PDB entry 5NJ8 | X-ray diffraction, 3.30 A resolution | chains A and F of the 4 polymer chains in the assembly

== Chain A ==
Protein: Aryl hydrocarbon receptor
Organism: Homo sapiens
UniProt: P35869 (AHR_HUMAN); numbering as in UniProt (aligned over 23-273)
Sequence (254 residues; each row starts with the number of its first residue):
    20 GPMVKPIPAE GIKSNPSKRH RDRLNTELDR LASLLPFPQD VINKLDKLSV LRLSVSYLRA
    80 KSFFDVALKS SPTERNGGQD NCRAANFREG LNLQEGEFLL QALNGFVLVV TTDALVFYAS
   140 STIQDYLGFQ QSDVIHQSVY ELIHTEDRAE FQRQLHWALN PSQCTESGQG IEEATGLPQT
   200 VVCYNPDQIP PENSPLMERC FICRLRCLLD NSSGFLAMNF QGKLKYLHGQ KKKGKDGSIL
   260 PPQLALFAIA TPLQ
Disordered / not traced: 20-33, 89-108, 177-208, 230, 251-260, 273
Differences from the reference sequence: expression tag (20-22)
Bound ions: erbium (III) ion site 1: Asp-65 (shared with 1 residue of chain E); erbium (III) ion site 2: Leu-112, Glu-116 (together with acetate ion) (shared with 1 residue of chain B); erbium (III) ion site 3 near Glu-165 (its only coordinating residue here)
Swiss-Prot annotation at these positions:
  - region: Arg-38 to Lys-66 (DNA-binding), Leu-50 to Phe-82 (Required for maintaining the overall integrity of the AHR:ARNT heterodimer and its transcriptional activity), Leu-118 to Val-126 (Required for maintaining the overall integrity of the AHR:ARNT heterodimer and its transcriptional activity), Phe-266 to Ile-268 (Required for maintaining the overall integrity of the AHR:ARNT heterodimer and its transcriptional activity)
  - motif: Lys-37 to Arg-42 (Nuclear localization signal 2), Leu-64 to Leu-72 (Nuclear export signal)
Reported in the primary citation:
  - binding site for the 12-nt DNA strand: Ser-36, Arg-40
  - binding site for the 12-nt DNA strand (chain F): His-39
  - mutagenesis - R40D, L50D, V74D, A79D, F82D, L118D, L122D, F136D, I154D: decreased signaling

== Chain F ==
Molecule: 12-nt DNA strand
Sequence (12 nucleotides; numbered 1 to 12; the number before each row is that of its first residue):
     1 GGTTGCGTGA CC

== Interface between chain A and chain F ==
Contacting residue pairs (6):
  Arg-38(A) / DG1(F)  phosphate contact
  Arg-38(A) / DG2(F)  salt bridge to the phosphate
  His-39(A) / DT3(F)  salt bridge to the phosphate
  His-39(A) / DT4(F)  base contact
  Arg-42(A) / DG2(F)  salt bridge to the phosphate
  Arg-42(A) / DT3(F)  salt bridge to the phosphate
Other interface residues (no listed pair), chain A (4 interface residues in all): Pro-35

== Summary ==
The chain A/chain F interface involves 4 residues from each chain; the contacts include 4 salt bridges. Among
the polar pairs are Arg-38(A)/DG2(F), His-39(A)/DT3(F) and Arg-42(A)/DG2(F). From the paper: a binding site
for the 12-nt DNA strand at Ser-36(A) and Arg-40(A); R40D, L50D and V74D of chain A, among others, reduce
signaling; 9 substitutions were tested in all.
Here chain A is Aryl hydrocarbon receptor (Homo sapiens) and chain F is a 12-nt DNA strand. Entry 5NJ8
(Structural basis for aryl hydrocarbon receptor mediated gene activation) was determined by X-ray diffraction.
